PDB entry 4XBD | X-ray diffraction, 1.45 A resolution | chain A

[Chain A]
Molecule: 3C-like protease
From: Norwalk virus (strain GI/Human/United States/Norwalk/1968)
Notes: EC 3.4.22.66
UniProtKB: Q83883 (POLG_NVN68); residues 1-181 here correspond to UniProt positions 1101-1281 (UniProt number = residue number + 1100)
Sequence (188 residues; numbered -6 to 181; the number before each row is that of its first residue; numbers below 1 keep their minus sign (His-6 is residue -6)):
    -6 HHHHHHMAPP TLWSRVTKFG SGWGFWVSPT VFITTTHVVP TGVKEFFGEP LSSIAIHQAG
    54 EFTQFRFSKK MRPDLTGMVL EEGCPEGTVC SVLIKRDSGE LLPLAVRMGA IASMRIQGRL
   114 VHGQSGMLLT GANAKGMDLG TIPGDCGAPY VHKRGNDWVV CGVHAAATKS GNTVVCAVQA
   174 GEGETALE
Not modelled in the structure: -6 to -2, 124-132, 162-164, 174-181
Construct notes: expression tag (-6 to 0)
Covalent attachments: compound M40 linked to Cys139
Small-molecule neighbours: M40 ((1R,2S)-2-({N-[(benzyloxy)carbonyl]-3-cyclohexyl-L-alanyl}amino)-1-hydroxy-3-[(3S)-2-oxopyrrolidin-3-yl]propane-1-sulfonic acid): His30, Val31, Glu54, Ile109, Gln110, Arg112, Val114, Thr134, Ile135, Pro136, His157, Ala158, Ala159, Ala160
UniProt features mapped onto this chain:
  - active site (For 3CLpro activity): His30, Glu54, Cys139
  - site: Glu181 (Cleavage)
Reported in the primary citation:
  - binding site for M40: Cys139, Ala159, Ala160, Thr161, Lys162
  - catalytic residues: Cys139 (citing earlier work)

[Summary]
Compound M40 is covalently linked to Cys139. UniProt lists 3 active-site residues. From the paper: the
catalytic residue Cys139; a binding site for M40 at Cys139, Ala159 and Ala160 among others.
Chain A is 3C-like protease (Norwalk virus (strain GI/Human/United States/Norwalk/1968)); the structure, 1.45A
resolution structure of Norovirus 3CL protease complex with a covalently bound dipeptidyl inhibitor
(1R,2S)-2-({N-[(benzyloxy)carbonyl]-3-cyclohexyl-L-alanyl}amino)-1-hydroxy-3-[(3S)-2-oxopyrrolidin-3-yl]propane-1-sulfonic
acid ..., was determined by X-ray diffraction, deposited together with 4XBB and 4XBC.
